Entry 2HHE (X-ray diffraction, 2.20 A resolution); this record covers chains A and D of the 4 polymer chains in the assembly.

# Chain A
Molecule: Hemoglobin (deoxy) (alpha chain)
Organism: Homo sapiens
Reference sequence: P69905 (HBA_HUMAN); residues 1-141 here = UniProt positions 1-141
Sequence (141 residues; row label = number of the first residue in the row):
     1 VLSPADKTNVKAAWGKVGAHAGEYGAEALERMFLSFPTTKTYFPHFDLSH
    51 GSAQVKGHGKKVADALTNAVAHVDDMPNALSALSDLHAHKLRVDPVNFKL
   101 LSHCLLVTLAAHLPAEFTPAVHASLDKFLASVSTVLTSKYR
Bound ions: heme Fe near H87 (its only coordinating residue here)
Residues lining bound ligands: heme (HEM): M32, T39, Y42, F43, H45, F46, H58, K61, V62, A65, L66, L83, L86, H87, L91, V93, N97, F98, L101, V132, L136
Curated features (UniProtKB/Swiss-Prot):
  - site: K61 (Not glycated)
  - natural variant: D6 (A6D: In J-Toronto; this construct carries the variant), A13 (A13D: In J-Paris 1/J-Aljezur), E27 (A27E: In Shenyang; this construct carries the variant), K61 (K61N: In Zambia; deletion: In Clinic), D64 (A64D: In Pontoise; this construct carries the variant), D75 (D75A: In Lille; D75G: In Chapel Hill; D75N: In G-Pest), A111 (A111D: In Petah Tikva)

# Chain D
Molecule: Hemoglobin (deoxy) (beta chain)
Organism: Homo sapiens
Reference sequence: P68871 (HBB_HUMAN); residues 3-146 here = UniProt positions 3-146
Sequence (145 residues; each row starts with the number of its first residue; note: 1 number in that range is skipped by the numbering (no residue carries it; nothing is unmodelled there)):
     1 M
     3 LTPEEKSAVTALWGKVNVDEVGGEALGRLLVVYPWTQRFFESFGDLSTPD
    53 AVMGNPKVKAHGKKVLGAFSDGLAHLDNLKGTFATLSELHCDKLHVDPEN
   103 FRLLGNVLVCVLAHHFGKEFTPPVQAAYQKVVAGVANALAHKYH
Bound ions: heme Fe near H92 (its only coordinating residue here)
Residues lining bound ligands: heme (HEM): L31, T38, F41, F42, F45, H63, K66, V67, A70, F71, F85, L88, H92, L96, V98, N102, F103, L106, V137, L141
Curated features (UniProtKB/Swiss-Prot):
  - natural variant: L3 (H3L: In Graz; this construct carries the variant), E7 (E7A: In G-Makassar; E7K: In Hb C; E7Q: In Machida; E7V: In SKCA), K8 (E8K: In G-Siriraj; this construct carries the variant), V11 (A11V: In Iraq-Halabja; this construct carries the variant), G16 (W16G: In Randwick; this construct carries the variant), V23 (E23V: In D-Granada; this construct carries the variant), G24 (V24G: In Miyashiro; this construct carries the variant), G25 (G25D: In Moscva; G25R: In Riverdale-Bronx; G25V: In Savannah), L32 (L32P: In Yokohama), V33 (L33V: In Muscat; this construct carries the variant), R40 (Q40R: In Tianshui; this construct carries the variant), F42 (F42Y: In Mequon; deletion: In Bruxelles), 11 further natural variant entries in UniProt

# Interface between chain A and chain D
Residue-residue contacts - 27 pairs, chain A then chain D:
  P37(A) with H146(D)
  T38(A) with P100(D)
  K40(A) with H146(D), hydrogen bond (side chain-backbone)
  T41(A) with H97(D); V98(D); D99(D); Y145(D)
  Y42(A) with R40(D); D99(D), hydrogen bond
  P44(A) with H97(D)
  L91(A) with R40(D), hydrogen bond (backbone-side chain)
  R92(A) with W37(D); Q39(D); R40(D), hydrogen bond (backbone-side chain); E43(D), salt bridge
  D94(A) with W37(D), hydrogen bond; D99(D); E101(D); L105(D)
  P95(A) with W37(D)
  V96(A) with E101(D)
  N97(A) with D99(D), hydrogen bond
  Y140(A) with W37(D), hydrophobic
  R141(A) with V34(D), hydrogen bond (side chain-backbone); Y35(D); P36(D); W37(D)

# Summary
The interface between chain A and chain D involves 14 residues on one side and 15 on the other, with 7
hydrogen bonds and 1 salt bridge. Among the polar pairs are R92(A)-E43(D), K40(A)-H146(D) and Y42(A)-D99(D).
Ligands of chain A: heme. Chain D binds heme.
Here chain A is Hemoglobin (deoxy) (alpha chain) and chain D is Hemoglobin (deoxy) (beta chain), both from
Homo sapiens. Entry 2HHE (Oxygen affinity modulation by the N-termini of the beta chains in human and bovine
hemoglobin) was determined by X-ray diffraction.
